PDB entry 7XFH | electron microscopy, 2.90 A resolution | chains D and I of the 11 polymer chains in the assembly

== Chain D ==
Protein: Histone H2B 1.1
Organism: Xenopus laevis
UniProt: P02281 (H2B11_XENLA); residues -3 to 122 here correspond to UniProt positions 1-126 (UniProt number = residue number + 4)
Amino-acid sequence (126 residues; each row starts with the number of its first residue; numbers below 1 keep their minus sign (Met-3 is residue -3)):
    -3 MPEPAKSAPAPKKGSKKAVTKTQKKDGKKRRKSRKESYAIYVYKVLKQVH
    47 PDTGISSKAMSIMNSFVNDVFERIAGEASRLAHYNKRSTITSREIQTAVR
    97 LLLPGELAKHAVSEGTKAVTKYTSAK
Disordered / not traced: -3 to 30
Swiss-Prot annotation at these positions:
  - modified residue: Lys2 (N6-acetyllysine), Lys9 (N6-acetyllysine), Ser11 (Phosphoserine), Lys12 (N6-acetyllysine), Lys17 (N6-acetyllysine)
  - glycosylation: Ser109 (O-linked (GlcNAc) serine)
  - cross-link: Lys117 (Glycyl lysine isopeptide (Lys-Gly) (interchain with G-Cter in ubiquitin))

== Chain I ==
Molecule: 152-nt DNA strand
Organism: Xenopus laevis
Sequence (152 nucleotides; row label = number of the first residue in the row; numbers below 1 keep their minus sign (DA-77 is residue -77)):
   -77 ATGCACAGGATGTATATATCTGACACGTGCCTGGAGACTAGGGAGTAXTC
   -27 CCCTTGGCGGTTAAAACGCGGGGGACAGCGCGTACGTGCGTTTAAGCGGT
    23 GCTAGAGCTGTCTACGACCAATTGAGCGGCCTCGGCACCGGGATTCTCCA
    73 GG
Disordered / not traced: -77 to -60, 73-74
Modified positions: AAB (2'-deoxy-ribofuranose-5'-monophosphate) at position -30

== Interface between chain D and chain I ==
Residue-residue contacts (13):
  Glu32(D) - DG-45(I)  sugar contact
  Tyr39(D) - DA-53(I)  hydrogen bond to the phosphate
  Gly50(D) - DA-53(I)  phosphate contact
  Ile51(D) - DC-54(I)  sugar contact
  Ile51(D) - DA-53(I)  hydrogen bond to the phosphate
  Ser52(D) - DC-54(I)  phosphate contact
  Ser53(D) - DC-54(I)  hydrogen bond to the phosphate
  Arg83(D) - DA-34(I)  phosphate contact
  Arg83(D) - DG-33(I)  salt bridge to the phosphate
  Ser84(D) - DG-35(I)  sugar contact
  Ser84(D) - DA-34(I)  hydrogen bond to the phosphate
  Thr85(D) - DG-35(I)  phosphate contact
  Thr85(D) - DA-34(I)  hydrogen bond to the phosphate
Also at the interface, not in a pair above, chain D (10 interface residues in all): Lys82
Also at the interface, not in a pair above, chain I (7 interface residues in all): DG-44

== In short ==
10 residues of chain D and 7 residues of chain I are in contact, with 5 hydrogen bonds and 1 salt bridge.
Polar contacts include Tyr39(D)-DA-53(I), Ile51(D)-DA-53(I) and Ser53(D)-DC-54(I).
Here chain D is Histone H2B 1.1 and chain I is a 152-nt DNA strand, both from Xenopus laevis. Entry 7XFH
(Structure of nucleosome-AAG complex (A-30I, post-catalytic state)) was determined by electron microscopy,
deposited together with 7XFC, 7XFI, 7XFJ, 7XFL, 7XFM and 7XFN.
